Entry 5T9C (X-ray diffraction, 1.48 A resolution); this record covers chain E.

== Chain E ==
Name: Glycerophosphoryl diester phosphodiesterase
Source organism: Bacillus subtilis
Notes: EC 3.1.4.46
Reference sequence: P37965 (GLPQ_BACSU); residues 27-293 here = UniProt positions 27-293
Sequence (268 residues; row label = number of the first residue in the row):
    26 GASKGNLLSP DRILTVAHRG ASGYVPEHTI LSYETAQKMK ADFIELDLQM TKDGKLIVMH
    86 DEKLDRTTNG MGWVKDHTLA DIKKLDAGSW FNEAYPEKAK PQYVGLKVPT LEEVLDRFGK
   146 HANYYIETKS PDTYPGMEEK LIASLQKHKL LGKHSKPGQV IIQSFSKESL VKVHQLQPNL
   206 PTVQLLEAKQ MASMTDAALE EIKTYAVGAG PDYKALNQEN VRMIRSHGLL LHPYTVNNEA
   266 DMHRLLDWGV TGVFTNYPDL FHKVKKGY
Unresolved in the structure: 26-30
Differences from the reference sequence: expression tag (26)
Bound ions: Ca2+: Glu70, Asp72, Glu152 (together with sn-glycerol-3-phosphate); Na+: Asp90, Thr93
Small-molecule neighbours: sn-glycerol-3-phosphate (G3P): His43, Arg44, Glu70, Asp72, His85, Glu152, Lys154, Gln188, Phe190, Leu210, Tyr259, Phe279
Curated features (UniProtKB/Swiss-Prot):
  - active site: His43 (Proton acceptor), His85 (Proton donor)
  - binding site (sn-glycerol 3-phosphate): His43, Arg44, Glu70, His85, Glu152, Gln188
  - binding site (Ca(2+)): Glu70, Asp72, Glu152
What the authors report for this chain:
  - binding site for sn-glycerol-3-phosphate: Glu70, Lys154
  - catalytic residues: His43, His85, Lys154 (proposed by the authors, not directly observed)
  - contacts within the chain: His85-Asp86 (hydrogen bond)
  - Ca2+ coordination: Glu70, Asp72, Glu152

== Summary ==
Ligands of chain E: sn-glycerol-3-phosphate. Glu70, Asp72 and Glu152 coordinate Ca2+. The Na+ site is built by
Asp90 and Thr93. UniProt lists active-site residues His43 and His85, 6 sn-glycerol 3-phosphate-binding
residues and 3 Ca2+-binding residues. The paper reports catalytic residues His43, His85 and Lys154; a binding
site for sn-glycerol-3-phosphate at Glu70 and Lys154.
Chain E is Glycerophosphoryl diester phosphodiesterase (Bacillus subtilis); the structure, Crystal structure
of B. subtilis 168 GlpQ in complex with glycerol-3-phosphate (1 hour soak), was determined by X-ray
diffraction together with 5T91 and 5T9B from the same study.
